PDB entry 3I4M | X-ray diffraction, 3.70 A resolution | chains C and K of the 15 polymer chains in the assembly

[Chain C]
Protein: DNA-directed RNA polymerase II subunit RPB3
Organism: Saccharomyces cerevisiae
UniProt: P16370 (RPB3_YEAST); residues 1-318 here = UniProt positions 1-318
Sequence (324 residues; row label = number of the first residue in the row; numbers below 1 keep their minus sign (His-5 is residue -5)):
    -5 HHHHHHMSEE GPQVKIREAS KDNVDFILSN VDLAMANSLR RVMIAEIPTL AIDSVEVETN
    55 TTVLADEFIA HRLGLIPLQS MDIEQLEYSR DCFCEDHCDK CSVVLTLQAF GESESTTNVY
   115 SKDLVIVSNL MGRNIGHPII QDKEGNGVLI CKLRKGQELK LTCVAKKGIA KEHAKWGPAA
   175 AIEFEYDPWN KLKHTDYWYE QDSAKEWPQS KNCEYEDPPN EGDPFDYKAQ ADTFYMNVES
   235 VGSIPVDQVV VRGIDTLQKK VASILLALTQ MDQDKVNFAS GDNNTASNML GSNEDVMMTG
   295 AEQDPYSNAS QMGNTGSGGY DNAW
Disordered / not traced: -5 to 0, 271-318
Sequence notes: expression tag (-5 to 0)
Swiss-Prot annotation at these positions:
  - binding site (Zn(2+)): Cys86, Cys88, Cys92, Cys95
  - modified residue: Ser2 (N-acetylserine)
  - natural variant: Ala30 (A30D: In mutant RPB3-1)
  - mutagenesis: Lys9 (K9E: Transcript termination readthrough)
Bound ions: Zn2+: Cys86, Cys88, Cys92, Cys95

[Chain K]
Protein: DNA-directed RNA polymerase II subunit RPB11
Organism: Saccharomyces cerevisiae
UniProt: P38902 (RPB11_YEAST); numbering as in UniProt (aligned over 1-120)
Sequence (120 residues; each row starts with the number of its first residue):
     1 MNAPDRFELF LLGEGESKLK IDPDTKAPNA VVITFEKEDH TLGNLIRAEL LNDRKVLFAA
    61 YKVEHPFFAR FKLRIQTTEG YDPKDALKNA CNSIINKLGA LKTNFETEWN LQTLAADDAF
Disordered / not traced: 117-120
Swiss-Prot annotation at these positions:
  - mutagenesis: Glu108 (E108G/V: Transcript termination readthrough; E108K: Transcript termination readthrough. Lethal), Leu111 (L111P: Transcript termination readthrough), Leu114 (L114P: Transcript termination readthrough)

[How chain C and chain K interact]
Pairs across the interface (72):
  Glu3(C) - Thr103(K)
  Glu3(C) - Asn104(K)
  Glu4(C) - Asn96(K)
  Glu4(C) - Ala100(K)
  Pro6(C) - Lys97(K)
  Pro6(C) - Leu101(K)  hydrophobic
  Pro6(C) - Asn104(K)
  Gln7(C) - Asn104(K)  hydrogen bond
  Val8(C) - Asn104(K)
  Val8(C) - Phe105(K)  hydrophobic
  Lys9(C) - Glu108(K)
  Ile10(C) - Glu108(K)
  Ile10(C) - Trp109(K)
  Ile10(C) - Gln112(K)
  Ala13(C) - Gln112(K)
  Ala13(C) - Leu114(K)
  Ser14(C) - Leu114(K)
  Lys15(C) - Ala116(K)
  Val18(C) - Phe105(K)  hydrophobic
  Val18(C) - Trp109(K)  hydrophobic
  Asp26(C) - Glu49(K)
  Ala28(C) - Asn44(K)
  Ala28(C) - Ala48(K)  hydrophobic
  Met29(C) - Leu45(K)  hydrophobic
  Met29(C) - Lys97(K)
  Met29(C) - Leu98(K)  hydrophobic
  Ser32(C) - Thr41(K)  hydrogen bond (side chain-backbone)
  Ser32(C) - Leu45(K)
  Arg35(C) - Asp39(K)  salt bridge
  Arg35(C) - His40(K)
  Arg35(C) - Thr41(K)  hydrogen bond
  Glu40(C) - Thr41(K)  hydrogen bond
  Arg84(C) - Phe10(K)
  Arg84(C) - Leu11(K)
  Ile163(C) - Phe10(K)  hydrophobic
  Ala164(C) - Arg6(K)  hydrogen bond (backbone-side chain)
  Lys165(C) - Arg6(K)  hydrogen bond (backbone-side chain)
  Lys165(C) - Leu9(K)
  Lys165(C) - Asp39(K)  salt bridge
  Glu166(C) - Arg6(K)  hydrogen bond (backbone-side chain)
  Glu166(C) - Phe10(K)
  His167(C) - Arg6(K)
  Asp241(C) - Phe105(K)
  Asp241(C) - Trp109(K)
  Val244(C) - Phe105(K)  hydrophobic
  Val245(C) - Glu106(K)
  Ile248(C) - Leu98(K)
  Ile248(C) - Leu101(K)  hydrophobic
  Ile248(C) - Lys102(K)
  Asp249(C) - Lys102(K)  salt bridge
  Leu251(C) - Leu98(K)  hydrophobic
  Gln252(C) - Ile95(K)  hydrogen bond (side chain-backbone)
  Gln252(C) - Leu98(K)
  Gln252(C) - Gly99(K)
  Gln252(C) - Lys102(K)
  Lys254(C) - Glu38(K)  salt bridge
  Lys254(C) - Thr41(K)
  Val255(C) - Cys91(K)  hydrogen bond (backbone-side chain)
  Val255(C) - Ile94(K)  hydrophobic
  Ala256(C) - Ile95(K)  hydrophobic
  Ile258(C) - Leu19(K)
  Ile258(C) - Leu42(K)  hydrophobic
  Ile258(C) - Cys91(K)  hydrophobic
  Leu259(C) - Lys88(K)
  Leu259(C) - Cys91(K)  hydrophobic
  Leu259(C) - Asn92(K)
  Ala261(C) - Leu19(K)  hydrophobic
  Leu262(C) - Leu19(K)  hydrophobic
  Leu262(C) - Lys88(K)
  Met265(C) - Ser17(K)
  Met265(C) - Leu19(K)  hydrophobic
  Asp266(C) - Lys84(K)  salt bridge
Interface residues without a listed pair, chain C (45 interface residues in all): Ser2, Phe20, Leu22, Val25, Val36, Thr263
Interface residues without a listed pair, chain K (43 interface residues in all): Phe7, Ile21, Phe35, Ile46, Asn52, Leu87

[Overview]
45 residues of chain C and 43 residues of chain K are in contact, with 9 hydrogen bonds and 5 salt bridges.
Polar pairs include Arg35(C)-Asp39(K), Lys165(C)-Asp39(K) and Asp249(C)-Lys102(K).
Chain C is DNA-directed RNA polymerase II subunit RPB3 and chain K is DNA-directed RNA polymerase II subunit
RPB11, both from Saccharomyces cerevisiae; the structure, 8-oxoguanine containing RNA polymerase II elongation
complex D, was determined by X-ray diffraction together with 3I4N from the same study.
